5TSV - chains B and D of the 3 polymer chains in the assembly; structure by X-ray diffraction, 2.50 A resolution.

== Chain B ==
Protein: HIV-1 CA protein
Source organism: Human immunodeficiency virus type 1 group M subtype B (isolate NY5)
Reference sequence: P12493 (GAG_HV1N5); residues 1-231 here correspond to UniProt positions 133-363 (UniProt number = residue number + 132)
Sequence (231 residues; each row starts with the number of its first residue):
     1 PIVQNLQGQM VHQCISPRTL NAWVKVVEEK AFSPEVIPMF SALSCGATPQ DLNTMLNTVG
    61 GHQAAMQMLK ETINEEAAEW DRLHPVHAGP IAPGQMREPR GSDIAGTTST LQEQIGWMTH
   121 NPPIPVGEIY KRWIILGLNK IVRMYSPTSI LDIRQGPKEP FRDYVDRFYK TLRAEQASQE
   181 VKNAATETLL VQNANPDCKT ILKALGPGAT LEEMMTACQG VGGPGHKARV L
Not modelled in the structure: 220-231
Cystine bridges: Cys198-Cys218
Sequence notes: engineered mutation Cys14 (Ala146 in P12493), Cys45 (Glu177 in P12493), Ala184 (Trp316 in P12493), Ala185 (Met317 in P12493)
Residues lining bound ligands: fluorescein (FLU; 2-(6-hydroxy-3-oxo-3H-xanthen-9-yl)-benzoic acid): Glu76, Trp80, His84, Pro125, Glu128, Ile129, Arg132, Trp133
UniProt features mapped onto this chain:
  - region: Asn57 to Gln95 (Interaction with human PPIA/CYPA and NUP153), Pro85 to Pro93 (PPIA/CYPA-binding loop)
  - site: Leu231 (Cleavage)
  - modified residue: Ser16 (Phosphoserine)

== Chain D ==
Protein: Nuclear pore complex protein Nup153
Reference sequence: P49790 (NU153_HUMAN), isoform P49790-2; residues 1407-1429 here correspond to UniProt positions 1365-1387 (UniProt number = residue number - 42)
Sequence (23 residues; each row starts with the number of its first residue):
  1407 TNNSPSGVFT FGANSSTPAA SAQ
Not modelled in the structure: 1407-1409, 1420-1429

== Interface between chain B and chain D ==
Contacting residue pairs - 16 pairs, chain B then chain D:
  Asn53(B) with Phe1417(D); Gly1418(D), hydrogen bond (side chain-backbone)
  Leu56(B) with Phe1417(D), hydrophobic
  Asn57(B) with Phe1415(D); Thr1416(D), hydrogen bond (side chain-backbone); Phe1417(D), hydrogen bond (side chain-backbone)
  Met66(B) with Phe1417(D)
  Gln67(B) with Thr1416(D)
  Leu69(B) with Phe1417(D), hydrophobic
  Lys70(B) with Thr1416(D); Phe1417(D)
  Ile73(B) with Phe1417(D), hydrophobic
  Gly106(B) with Gly1418(D); Ala1419(D)
  Thr107(B) with Gly1418(D), hydrogen bond (side chain-backbone); Ala1419(D)
Other interface residues (no listed pair), chain B (13 interface residues in all): Gln63, Ala105, Tyr130
Other interface residues (no listed pair), chain D (6 interface residues in all): Val1414

== Summary ==
The interface between chain B and chain D involves 13 residues on one side and 6 on the other; the contacts
include 4 hydrogen bonds. Polar pairs include Asn53(B)-Gly1418(D), Asn57(B)-Thr1416(D) and
Asn57(B)-Phe1417(D). Chain B binds fluorescein.
Here chain B is HIV-1 CA protein (Human immunodeficiency virus type 1 group M subtype B (isolate NY5)) and
chain D is Nuclear pore complex protein Nup153. Entry 5TSV (HIV-1 CA hexamer with NUP153 peptide - R3 crystal
form) was determined by X-ray diffraction.
